8E3C - chains B and C of the 3 polymer chains in the assembly; structure by electron microscopy, 7.10 A resolution (low resolution: residue-level contacts below are approximate; hydrogen-bond / salt-bridge calls are withheld).

[Chain B]
Protein: VP2
From: Enterovirus A71
UniProt: G9I191 (G9I191_HE71); residues 16-250 here correspond to UniProt positions 85-319 (UniProt number = residue number + 69)
Sequence (235 residues; numbered 16 to 250; the number before each row is that of its first residue):
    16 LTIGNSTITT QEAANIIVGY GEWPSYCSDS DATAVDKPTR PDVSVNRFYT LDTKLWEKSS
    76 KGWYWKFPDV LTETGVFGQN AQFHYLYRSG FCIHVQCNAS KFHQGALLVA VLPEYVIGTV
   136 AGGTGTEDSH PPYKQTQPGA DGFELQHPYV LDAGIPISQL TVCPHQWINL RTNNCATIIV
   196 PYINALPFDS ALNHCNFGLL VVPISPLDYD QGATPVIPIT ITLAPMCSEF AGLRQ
Disordered / not traced: 48-53

[Chain C]
Protein: VP3
From: Enterovirus A71
UniProt: G9I191 (G9I191_HE71); residues 1-236 here correspond to UniProt positions 324-559 (UniProt number = residue number + 323)
Sequence (236 residues; numbered 1 to 236; the number before each row is that of its first residue):
     1 GFPTELKPGT NQFLTTDDGV SAPILPNFHP TPCIHIPGEV RNLLELCQVE TILEVNNVPT
    61 NATSLMERLR FPVSAQAGKG ELCAVFRADP GRSGPWQSTL LGQLCGYYTQ WSGSLEVTFM
   121 FTGSFMATGK MLIAYTPPGG PLPKDRATAM LGTHVIWDFG LQSSVTLVIP WISNTHYRAH
   181 ARDGVFDYYT TGLVSIWYQT NYVVPIGAPN TAYIIALAAA QKNFTMQLCK DASDIL
Disordered / not traced: 176-188
Sequence notes: conflict Q227 (Lys550 in G9I191)

[Chain B / chain C interface]
Pairs across the interface - 37 pairs, chain B then chain C:
  E37(B) - H35(C)
  E37(B) - P37(C)
  S115(B) - F125(C)
  K116(B) - F125(C)
  F117(B) - G207(C)
  H118(B) - F125(C)
  Q119(B) - S124(C)
  Q119(B) - P209(C)
  Y164(B) - L65(C)
  Y164(B) - R68(C)
  Y164(B) - L69(C)
  I172(B) - L69(C)
  S173(B) - I52(C)
  S173(B) - S98(C)
  S173(B) - L100(C)
  Q174(B) - L100(C)
  T176(B) - E50(C)
  T176(B) - I52(C)
  V177(B) - L46(C)
  W182(B) - M120(C)
  W182(B) - I215(C)
  L185(B) - F125(C)
  R186(B) - G123(C)
  R186(B) - S124(C)
  R186(B) - F125(C)
  I198(B) - P37(C)
  I198(B) - G38(C)
  A200(B) - I36(C)
  I219(B) - L69(C)
  I219(B) - R70(C)
  S220(B) - Y213(C)
  P221(B) - R70(C)
  P221(B) - Y213(C)
  D223(B) - T211(C)
  D225(B) - G207(C)
  D225(B) - A208(C)
  D225(B) - P209(C)
Interface residues without a listed pair, chain B (24 interface residues in all): A121, N199
Interface residues without a listed pair, chain C (28 interface residues in all): V49, T51, E54, M66, T122

[In short]
24 residues of chain B face 28 of chain C across their interface.
Here chain B is VP2 and chain C is VP3, both from Enterovirus A71. Entry 8E3C (Purification of Enterovirus
A71, strain 4643, WT capsid) was determined by electron microscopy together with 8E2X, 8E2Y, 8E31, 8E38, 8E39,
8E3A and 8E3B from the same study.
